Entry 6DBO (electron microscopy, 4.40 A resolution (low resolution: residue-level contacts below are approximate; hydrogen-bond / salt-bridge calls are withheld)); this record covers chains C and H of the 8 polymer chains in the assembly.

[Chain C]
Molecule: Recombination activating gene 1 - MBP chimera
Source organism: Escherichia coli
Notes: EC 2.3.2.27
UniProtKB: chimeric construct of P0AEX9, O13033: residues -113 to 250 from P0AEX9 (MALE_ECOLI) positions 29-392 (UniProt number = residue number + 142); residues 271-1031 from O13033 positions 271-1031 (same numbers)
Amino-acid sequence (1159 residues; numbered -127 to 1031; the number before each row is that of its first residue; numbers below 1 keep their minus sign (Met-127 is residue -127)):
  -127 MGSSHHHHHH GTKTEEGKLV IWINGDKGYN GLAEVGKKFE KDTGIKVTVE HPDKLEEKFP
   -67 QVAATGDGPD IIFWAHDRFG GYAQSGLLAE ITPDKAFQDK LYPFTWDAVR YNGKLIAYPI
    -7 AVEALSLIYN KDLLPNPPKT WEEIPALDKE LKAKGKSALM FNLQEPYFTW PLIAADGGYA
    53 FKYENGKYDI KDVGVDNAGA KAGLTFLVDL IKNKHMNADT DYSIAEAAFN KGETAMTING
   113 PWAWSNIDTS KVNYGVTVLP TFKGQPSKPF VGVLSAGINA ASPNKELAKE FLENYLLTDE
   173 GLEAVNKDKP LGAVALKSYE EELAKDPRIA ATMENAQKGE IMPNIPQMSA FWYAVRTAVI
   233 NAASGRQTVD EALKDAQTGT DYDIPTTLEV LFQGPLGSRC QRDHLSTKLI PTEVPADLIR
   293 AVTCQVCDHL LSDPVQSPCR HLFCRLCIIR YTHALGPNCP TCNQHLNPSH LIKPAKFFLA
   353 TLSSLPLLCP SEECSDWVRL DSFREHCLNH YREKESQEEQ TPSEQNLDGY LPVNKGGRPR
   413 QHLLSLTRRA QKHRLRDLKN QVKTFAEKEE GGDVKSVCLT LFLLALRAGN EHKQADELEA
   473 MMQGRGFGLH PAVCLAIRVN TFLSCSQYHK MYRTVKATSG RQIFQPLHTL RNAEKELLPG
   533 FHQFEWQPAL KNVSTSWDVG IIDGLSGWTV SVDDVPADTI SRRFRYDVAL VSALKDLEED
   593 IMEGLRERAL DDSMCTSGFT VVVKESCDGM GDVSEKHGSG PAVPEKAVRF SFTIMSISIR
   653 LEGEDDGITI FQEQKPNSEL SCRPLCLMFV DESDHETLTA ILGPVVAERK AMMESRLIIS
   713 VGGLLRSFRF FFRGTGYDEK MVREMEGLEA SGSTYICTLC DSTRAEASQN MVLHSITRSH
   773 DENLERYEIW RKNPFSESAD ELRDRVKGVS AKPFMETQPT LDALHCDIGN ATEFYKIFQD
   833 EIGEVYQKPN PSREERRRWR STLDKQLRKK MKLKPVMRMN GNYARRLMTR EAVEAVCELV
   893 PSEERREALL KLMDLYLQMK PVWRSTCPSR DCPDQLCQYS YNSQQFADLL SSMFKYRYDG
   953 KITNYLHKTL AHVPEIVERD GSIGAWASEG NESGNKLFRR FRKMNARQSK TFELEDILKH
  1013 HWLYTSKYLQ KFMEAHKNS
Disordered / not traced: -127 to 479, 627-634, 1030-1031
Sequence notes: initiating methionine (-127); expression tag (-126 to -114); linker (251-270)
Metal / ion sites: Ca2+ site 1: Asp730 (shared with 2 residues of chain G); Zn2+: Cys749, Cys752, His959, His964; Ca2+ site 2: Glu984 (shared with 1 residue of chain G)

[Chain H]
Molecule: Reverse strand of substrate RSS DNA
Sequence (32 nucleotides; numbered 3 to 34; the number before each row is that of its first residue):
     3 GAGTACTACC ACTGTGTAAG ACAGGCCAGA TC

[Chain C / chain H interface]
Pairs across the interface (14):
  Ala742(C) with DG22(H); DA23(H)
  Gly744(C) with DA23(H); DC24(H)
  Ser745(C) with DA23(H); DC24(H)
  Thr746(C) with DC24(H)
  Arg795(C) with DC24(H)
  Arg852(C) with DG18(H)
  Lys866(C) with DT15(H)
  Pro867(C) with DT17(H)
  Met869(C) with DG16(H); DG18(H)
  Arg870(C) with DG18(H)
Other interface residues (no listed pair), chain C (11 interface residues in all): Arg849

[In short]
11 residues of chain C and 7 residues of chain H are in contact. The Zn2+ site is built by Cys749(C),
Cys752(C), His959(C) and His964(C).
Here chain C is Recombination activating gene 1 - MBP chimera (Escherichia coli) and chain H is Reverse strand
of substrate RSS DNA. Entry 6DBO (Cryo-EM structure of RAG in complex with 12-RSS and 23-RSS substrate DNAs)
was determined by electron microscopy, deposited together with 6DBI, 6DBJ, 6DBL, 6DBQ, 6DBR, 6DBT and 4
further entries.
